Entry 4JK2 (X-ray diffraction, 4.20 A resolution (low resolution: residue-level contacts below are approximate; hydrogen-bond / salt-bridge calls are withheld)); this record covers chains C and X of the 6 polymer chains in the assembly.

[Chain C]
Protein: Escherichia coli RNA polymerase beta subunit
Organism: Escherichia coli
Notes: EC 2.7.7.6
UniProt: P0A8V2 (RPOB_ECOLI); residue numbers follow UniProt; this construct covers 1-1342
Chain sequence (1342 residues; row label = number of the first residue in the row):
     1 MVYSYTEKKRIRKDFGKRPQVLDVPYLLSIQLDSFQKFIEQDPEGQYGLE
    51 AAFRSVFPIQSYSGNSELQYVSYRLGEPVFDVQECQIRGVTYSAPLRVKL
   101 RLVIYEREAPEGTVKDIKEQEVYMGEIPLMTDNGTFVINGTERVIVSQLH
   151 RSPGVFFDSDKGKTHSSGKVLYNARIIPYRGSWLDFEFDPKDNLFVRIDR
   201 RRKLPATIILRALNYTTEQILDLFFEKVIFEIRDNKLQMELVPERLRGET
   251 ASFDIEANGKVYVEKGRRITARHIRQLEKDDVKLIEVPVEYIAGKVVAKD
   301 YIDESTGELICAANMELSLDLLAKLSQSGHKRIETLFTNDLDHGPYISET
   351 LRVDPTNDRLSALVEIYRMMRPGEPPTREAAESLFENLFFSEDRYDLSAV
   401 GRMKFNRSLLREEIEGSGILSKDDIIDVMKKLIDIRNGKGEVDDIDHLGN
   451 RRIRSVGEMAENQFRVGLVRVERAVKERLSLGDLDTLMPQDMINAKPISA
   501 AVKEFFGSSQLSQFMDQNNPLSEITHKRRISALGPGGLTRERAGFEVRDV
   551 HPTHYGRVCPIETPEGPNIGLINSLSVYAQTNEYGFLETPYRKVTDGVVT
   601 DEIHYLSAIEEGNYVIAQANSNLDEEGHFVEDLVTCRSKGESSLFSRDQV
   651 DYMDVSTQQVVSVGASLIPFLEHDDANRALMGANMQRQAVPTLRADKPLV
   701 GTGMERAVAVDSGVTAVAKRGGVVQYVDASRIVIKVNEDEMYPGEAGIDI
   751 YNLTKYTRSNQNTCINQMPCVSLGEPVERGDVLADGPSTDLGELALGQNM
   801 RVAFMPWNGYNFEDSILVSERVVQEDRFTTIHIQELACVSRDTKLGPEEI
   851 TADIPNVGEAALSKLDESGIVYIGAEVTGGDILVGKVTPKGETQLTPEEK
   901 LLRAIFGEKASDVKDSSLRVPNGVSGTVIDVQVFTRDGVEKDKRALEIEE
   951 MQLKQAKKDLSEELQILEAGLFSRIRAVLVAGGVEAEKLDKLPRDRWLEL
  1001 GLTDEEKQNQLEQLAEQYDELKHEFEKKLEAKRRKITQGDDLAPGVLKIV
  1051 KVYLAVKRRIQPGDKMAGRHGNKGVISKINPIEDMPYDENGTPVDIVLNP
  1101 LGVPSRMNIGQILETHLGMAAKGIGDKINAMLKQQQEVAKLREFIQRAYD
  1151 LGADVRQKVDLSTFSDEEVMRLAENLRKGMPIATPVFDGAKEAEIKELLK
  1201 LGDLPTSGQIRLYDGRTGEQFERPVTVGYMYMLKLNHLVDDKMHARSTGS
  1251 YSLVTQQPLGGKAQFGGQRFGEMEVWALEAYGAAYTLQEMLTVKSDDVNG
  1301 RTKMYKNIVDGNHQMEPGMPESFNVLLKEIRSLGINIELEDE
Not modelled in the structure: 1-7
Swiss-Prot annotation at these positions:
  - modified residue (N6-acetyllysine): Lys-1022, Lys-1200
  - mutagenesis: Ile-561 (I561S: Resistant to antibiotics salinamide A and B), Ile-569 (I569S: Resistant to antibiotics salinamide A and B), Ala-665 (A665E: Resistant to antibiotics salinamide A and B), Asp-675 (D675A/G: Resistant to antibiotics salinamide A and B), Asn-677 (N677H/K: Resistant to antibiotics salinamide A and B), Leu-680 (L680M: Resistant to antibiotics salinamide A and B), Glu-813 (E813K: Disrupts the enzyme's active center)

[Chain X]
Protein: Escherichia coli RNA polymerase sigma70 subunit
Organism: Escherichia coli
UniProt: P00579 (RPOD_ECOLI); numbering as in UniProt (aligned over 1-613)
Chain sequence (613 residues; each row starts with the number of its first residue):
     1 MEQNPQSQLKLLVTRGKEQGYLTYAEVNDHLPEDIVDSDQIEDIIQMIND
    51 MGIQVMEEAPDADDLMLAENTADEDAAEAAAQVLSSVESEIGRTTDPVRM
   101 YMREMGTVELLTREGEIDIAKRIEDGINQVQCSVAEYPEAITYLLEQYDR
   151 VEAEEARLSDLITGFVDPNAEEDLAPTATHVGSELSQEDLDDDEDEDEED
   201 GDDDSADDDNSIDPELAREKFAELRAQYVVTRDTIKAKGRSHATAQEEIL
   251 KLSEVFKQFRLVPKQFDYLVNSMRVMMDRVRTQERLIMKLCVEQCKMPKK
   301 NFITLFTGNETSDTWFNAAIAMNKPWSEKLHDVSEEVHRALQKLQQIEEE
   351 TGLTIEQVKDINRRMSIGEAKARRAKKEMVEANLRLVISIAKKYTNRGLQ
   401 FLDLIQEGNIGLMKAVDKFEYRRGYKFSTYATWWIRQAITRSIADQARTI
   451 RIPVHMIETINKLNRISRQMLQEMGREPTPEELAERMLMPEDKIRKVLKI
   501 AKEPISMETPIGDDEDSHLGDFIEDTTLELPLDSATTESLRAATHDVLAG
   551 LTAREAKVLRMRFGIDMNTDYTLEEVGKQFDVTRERIRQIEAKALRKLRH
   601 PSRSEVLRSFLDD
Not modelled in the structure: 1-5, 65-94, 155-211, 610-613
Swiss-Prot annotation at these positions:
  - DNA-binding region: Leu-573 to Ala-592 (H-T-H motif)
  - region: Arg-584 to Arg-599 (Interaction with anti-sigma factors)
  - motif: Asp-403 to Gln-406 (Interaction with polymerase core subunit RpoC)
  - site: Arg-562 (Interaction with anti-sigma factors)
  - mutagenesis: Ala-553 (A553D: Disrupts the interaction with Escherichia phage lambda antitermination protein Q), Arg-596 (R596D/E: 2-fold reduction in activation of class II Crp-dependent promoters)

[Chain C / chain X interface]
Residue-residue contacts (69):
  Val-122(C) with Gln-472(X)
  Tyr-123(C) with Leu-471(X); Gln-472(X); Gly-475(X)
  Lys-163(C) with Tyr-21(X)
  Arg-197(C) with Asp-29(X)
  Arg-201(C) with Asp-29(X); Val-36(X)
  Arg-202(C) with Asp-29(X); Ile-35(X)
  Lys-203(C) with Asp-29(X); His-30(X)
  Arg-368(C) with Asp-34(X)
  Met-369(C) with Ile-35(X)
  Pro-372(C) with Asp-34(X); Ile-35(X); Val-36(X)
  Gly-373(C) with Arg-99(X)
  Pro-375(C) with Arg-99(X)
  Arg-478(C) with Arg-468(X)
  Gln-490(C) with Gln-472(X); Glu-473(X)
  Asp-491(C) with Arg-468(X); Gln-469(X)
  Ile-493(C) with Gln-472(X)
  Asn-494(C) with Arg-468(X); Gln-472(X)
  Ala-495(C) with Gln-472(X)
  Lys-496(C) with Leu-471(X)
  Asn-856(C) with Ser-609(X)
  Pro-897(C) with Gly-564(X); Ile-565(X)
  Glu-898(C) with Arg-541(X); Thr-544(X); Ile-565(X); Asp-566(X)
  Glu-899(C) with Leu-540(X)
  Lys-900(C) with Phe-563(X)
  Leu-901(C) with Leu-559(X); Phe-563(X)
  Leu-902(C) with Leu-540(X); Ser-604(X)
  Ala-904(C) with Phe-563(X); Leu-595(X)
  Ile-905(C) with Leu-595(X); Leu-598(X); Arg-599(X)
  Phe-906(C) with Ser-604(X); Glu-605(X)
  Arg-936(C) with Arg-495(X)
  Ser-1250(C) with Glu-524(X)
  Tyr-1251(C) with Glu-524(X); Asp-525(X); Leu-528(X)
  Ser-1252(C) with Ile-523(X); Glu-524(X); Asp-525(X)
  Leu-1253(C) with Ile-523(X); Glu-524(X); Asp-525(X)
  Val-1254(C) with Gly-520(X)
  Gln-1256(C) with Asp-525(X); Leu-528(X)
  Leu-1259(C) with Asp-521(X)
  Thr-1302(C) with Ser-534(X)
  Tyr-1305(C) with Pro-531(X); Leu-532(X); Ala-535(X)
  Lys-1306(C) with Ser-534(X)
Interface residues without a listed pair, chain C (46 interface residues in all): Met-124, Glu-374, Met-492, Asp-842, Thr-1248, Arg-1301
Interface residues without a listed pair, chain X (47 interface residues in all): Glu-33, Lys-499, Met-507, Phe-522, Thr-537, Glu-538, Leu-548, Leu-607, Arg-608

[Overview]
46 residues of chain C and 47 residues of chain X are in contact. From UniProt: 7 mutagenesis sites on chain
C; 2 mutagenesis sites on chain X.
Chain C is Escherichia coli RNA polymerase beta subunit and chain X is Escherichia coli RNA polymerase sigma70
subunit, both from Escherichia coli; the structure, X-ray crystal structure of Escherichia coli sigma70
holoenzyme in complex with guanosine pentaphosphate (pppGpp), was determined by X-ray diffraction, deposited
together with 4JK1.
